Entry 9BFF (electron microscopy, 3.31 A resolution); this record covers chains A and B.

Chain A:
Molecule: Tyrocidine synthase 1
Source organism: Brevibacillus parabrevis
Notes: EC 5.1.1.11
UniProt: P09095 (TYCA_BREPA); residue numbers follow UniProt; this construct covers 3-1085
Chain sequence (1098 residues; each row starts with the number of its first residue):
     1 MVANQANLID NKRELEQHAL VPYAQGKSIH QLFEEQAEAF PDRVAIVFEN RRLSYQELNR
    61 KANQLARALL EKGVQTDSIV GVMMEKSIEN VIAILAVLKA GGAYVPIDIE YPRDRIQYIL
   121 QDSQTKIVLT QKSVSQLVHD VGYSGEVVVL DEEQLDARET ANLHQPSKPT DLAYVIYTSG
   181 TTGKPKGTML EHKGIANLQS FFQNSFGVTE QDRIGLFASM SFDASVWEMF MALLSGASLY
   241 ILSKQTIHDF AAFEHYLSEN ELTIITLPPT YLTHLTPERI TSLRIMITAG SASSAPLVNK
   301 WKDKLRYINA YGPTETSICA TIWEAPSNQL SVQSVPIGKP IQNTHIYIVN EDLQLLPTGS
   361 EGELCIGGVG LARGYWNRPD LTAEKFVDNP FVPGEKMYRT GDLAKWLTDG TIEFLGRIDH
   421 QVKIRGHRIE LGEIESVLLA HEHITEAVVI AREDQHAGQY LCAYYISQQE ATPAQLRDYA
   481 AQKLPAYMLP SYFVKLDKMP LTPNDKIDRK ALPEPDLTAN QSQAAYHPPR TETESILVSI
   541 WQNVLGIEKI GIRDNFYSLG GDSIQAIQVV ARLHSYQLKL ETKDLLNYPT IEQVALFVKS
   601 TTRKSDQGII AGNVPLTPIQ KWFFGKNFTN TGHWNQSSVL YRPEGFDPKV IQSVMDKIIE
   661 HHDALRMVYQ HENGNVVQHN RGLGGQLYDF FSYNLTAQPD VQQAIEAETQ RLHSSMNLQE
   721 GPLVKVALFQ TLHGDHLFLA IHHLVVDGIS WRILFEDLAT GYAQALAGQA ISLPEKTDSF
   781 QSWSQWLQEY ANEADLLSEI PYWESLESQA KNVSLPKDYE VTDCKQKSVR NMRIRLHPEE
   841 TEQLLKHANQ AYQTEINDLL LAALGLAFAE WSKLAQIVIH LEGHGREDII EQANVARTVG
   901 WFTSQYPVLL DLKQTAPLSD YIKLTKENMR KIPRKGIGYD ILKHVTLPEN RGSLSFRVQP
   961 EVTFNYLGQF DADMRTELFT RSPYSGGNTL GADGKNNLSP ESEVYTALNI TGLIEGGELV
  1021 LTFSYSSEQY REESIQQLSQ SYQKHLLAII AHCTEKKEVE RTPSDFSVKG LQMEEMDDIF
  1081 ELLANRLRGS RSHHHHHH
Unresolved in the structure: 1-533, 1088-1098
Covalently attached groups: compound A1AN7 linked to Ser-563
Sequence notes: expression tag (1-2, 1086-1098)
Small-molecule neighbours: A1AN7 ((7S,10aR)-1-methyl-4-{4-[(5R)-1,1,5-trihydroxy-4,4-dimethyl-1,6,10,15-tetraoxo-2-oxa-7,11,14-triaza-1lambda~5~-phosphahexadecan-16-yl]phenyl}-3,5,6,7,8,9,10,10a-octahydrocycloocta[d]pyridazin-7-yl [(5R)-1,1,5-trihydroxy-4,4-dimethyl-1,6,10-trioxo-2-oxa-7,11-diaza-1lambda~5~-phosphatridecan-13-yl]carbamate (non-preferred name)): Asp-562, Ile-564, Ile-567

Chain B:
Molecule: Tyrocidine synthase 2
Source organism: Brevibacillus parabrevis
Notes: EC 5.1.1.11
UniProt: O30408 (TYCB_BREPA); residue numbers follow UniProt; this construct covers 3-1044
Chain sequence (1052 residues; row label = number of the first residue in the row):
     1 MGVFSKEQVQ DMYALTPMQE GMLFHALLDQ EHNSHLVQMS ISLQGDLDVG LFTDSLHVLV
    61 ERYDVFRTLF LYEKLKQPLQ VVLKQRPIPI EFYDLSACDE SEKQLRYTQY KRADQERTFH
   121 LAKDPLMRVA LFQMSQHDYQ VIWSFHHILM DGWCFSIIFD DLLAIYLSLQ NKTALSLEPV
   181 QPYSRFINWL EKQNKQAALN YWSDYLEAYE QKTTLPKKEA AFAKAFQPTQ YRFSLNRTLT
   241 KQLGTIASQN QVTLSTVIQT IWGVLLQKYN AAHDVLFGSV VSGRPTDIVG IDKMVGLFIN
   301 TIPFRVQAKA GQTFSELLQA VHKRTLQSQP YEHVPLYDIQ TQSVLKQELI DHLLVIENYP
   361 LVEALQKKAL NQQIGFTITA VEMFEPTNYD LTVMVMPKEE LAFRFDYNAA LFDEQVVQKL
   421 AGHLQQIADC VANNSGVELC QIPLLTEAET SQLLAKRTET AADYPAATMH ELFSRQAEKT
   481 PEQVAVVFAD QHLTYRELDE KSNQLARFLR KKGIGTGSLV GTLLDRSLDM IVGILGVLKA
   541 GGAFVPIDPE LPAERIAYML THSRVPLVVT QNHLRAKVTT PTETIDINTA VIGEESRAPI
   601 ESLNQPHDLF YIIYTSGTTG QPKGVMLEHR NMANLMHFTF DQTNIAFHEK VLQYTTCSFD
   661 VCYQEIFSTL LSGGQLYLIT NELRRHVEKL FAFIQEKQIS ILSLPVSFLK FIFNEQDYAQ
   721 SFPRCVKHII TAGEQLVVTH ELQKYLRQHR VFLHNHYGPS ETHVVTTCTM DPGQAIPELP
   781 PIGKPISNTG IYILDEGLQL KPEGIVGELY ISGANVGRGY LHQPELTAEK FLDNPYQPGE
   841 RMYRTGDLAR WLPDGQLEFL GRIDHQVKIR GHRIELGEIE SRLLNHPAIK EAVVIDRADE
   901 TGGKFLCAYV VLQKALSDEE MRAYLAQALP EYMIPSFFVT LERIPVTPNG KTDRRALPKP
   961 EGSAKTKADY VAPTTELEQK LVAIWEQILG VSPIGIQDHF FTLGGHSLKA IQLISRIQKE
  1021 CQADVPLRVL FEQPTIQALA AYVELEHHHH HH
Unresolved in the structure: 1-2, 963-968, 1045-1052
Sequence notes: expression tag (1-2, 1045-1052); conflict Arg-850 (Leu in O30408)
Small-molecule neighbours: A1AN7 ((7S,10aR)-1-methyl-4-{4-[(5R)-1,1,5-trihydroxy-4,4-dimethyl-1,6,10,15-tetraoxo-2-oxa-7,11,14-triaza-1lambda~5~-phosphahexadecan-16-yl]phenyl}-3,5,6,7,8,9,10,10a-octahydrocycloocta[d]pyridazin-7-yl [(5R)-1,1,5-trihydroxy-4,4-dimethyl-1,6,10-trioxo-2-oxa-7,11-diaza-1lambda~5~-phosphatridecan-13-yl]carbamate (non-preferred name)): Met-18, Gly-21, Met-22, Phe-24, His-25, Trp-153, Val-280, Ser-282, Ile-299, Asn-300, Thr-301, Leu-336, Tyr-337, Gln-340, Gln-347, Leu-353, Val-355, Ile-356, Glu-357, Glu-385, Pro-386, Asn-388, Tyr-389, Thr-392, Met-394, Asp-406, Ser-1007, Phe-1031

How chain A and chain B interact:
Pairs across the interface (51; chain A residue first):
  Asn-555(A) / Gln-251(B)  hydrogen bond
  Tyr-557(A) / Ser-248(B)
  Tyr-557(A) / Gln-251(B)
  Tyr-557(A) / Thr-253(B)
  Tyr-557(A) / His-322(B)
  Tyr-557(A) / Leu-326(B)
  Ser-558(A) / Ser-248(B)
  Ser-558(A) / Gln-251(B)
  Asp-562(A) / Thr-253(B)
  Asp-562(A) / Asn-358(B)  hydrogen bond
  Ile-564(A) / Tyr-359(B)  hydrophobic
  Glu-581(A) / Thr-286(B)
  Glu-581(A) / Asp-287(B)
  Thr-582(A) / Thr-286(B)  hydrogen bond
  Leu-586(A) / Gln-329(B)
  Asn-587(A) / Leu-326(B)
  Val-1059(A) / Glu-7(B)
  Arg-1061(A) / Lys-6(B)  hydrogen bond (side chain-backbone)
  Arg-1061(A) / Val-9(B)  hydrogen bond (side chain-backbone)
  Arg-1061(A) / Gln-10(B)  hydrogen bond (side chain-backbone)
  Phe-1066(A) / Asp-11(B)
  Phe-1066(A) / Met-12(B)  hydrophobic
  Ser-1067(A) / Asp-11(B)  hydrogen bond
  Ser-1067(A) / Met-12(B)  hydrogen bond (backbone-backbone)
  Ser-1067(A) / Tyr-13(B)
  Val-1068(A) / Met-12(B)  hydrogen bond (backbone-backbone)
  Val-1068(A) / Tyr-13(B)
  Val-1068(A) / Leu-79(B)  hydrophobic
  Glu-1075(A) / Lys-76(B)  salt bridge
  Asp-1077(A) / Lys-6(B)  salt bridge
  Asp-1078(A) / Lys-1019(B)  salt bridge
  Ile-1079(A) / Met-12(B)  hydrophobic
  Ile-1079(A) / Leu-71(B)  hydrophobic
  Ile-1079(A) / Leu-79(B)  hydrophobic
  Ile-1079(A) / Val-81(B)  hydrophobic
  Phe-1080(A) / Lys-6(B)
  Phe-1080(A) / Val-9(B)  hydrophobic
  Phe-1080(A) / Met-12(B)  hydrophobic
  Leu-1082(A) / Leu-71(B)  hydrophobic
  Leu-1082(A) / Glu-73(B)
  Leu-1082(A) / Lys-74(B)
  Leu-1082(A) / Leu-75(B)  hydrophobic
  Leu-1083(A) / Phe-4(B)  hydrophobic
  Leu-1083(A) / Val-9(B)  hydrophobic
  Leu-1083(A) / Leu-69(B)  hydrophobic
  Leu-1083(A) / Leu-71(B)  hydrophobic
  Leu-1083(A) / Val-81(B)  hydrophobic
  Arg-1086(A) / Ala-122(B)
  Arg-1086(A) / Lys-123(B)
  Leu-1087(A) / Phe-4(B)  hydrophobic
  Leu-1087(A) / Ala-122(B)
Interface residues without a listed pair, chain A (28 interface residues in all): Lys-583, Glu-1058, Asp-1065, Lys-1069, Ala-1084
Interface residues without a listed pair, chain B (32 interface residues in all): Leu-83, Asn-188, Val-252

Summary:
28 residues of chain A and 32 residues of chain B are in contact, with 9 hydrogen bonds and 3 salt bridges.
Polar pairs include Glu-1075(A)/Lys-76(B), Asp-1077(A)/Lys-6(B) and Asp-1078(A)/Lys-1019(B). Bound to chain B:
compound A1AN7. Covalently linked compound A1AN7: at Ser-563(A).
Chain A is Tyrocidine synthase 1 and chain B is Tyrocidine synthase 2, both from Brevibacillus parabrevis; the
structure, Tyrocidine synthetase modules 1 and 2 crosslinked in the condensation state, complex C, was
determined by electron microscopy, deposited together with 9BFD, 9BFE and 9BFG.
